PDB entry 8ZP4 | electron microscopy, 3.33 A resolution | chains A and D of the 7 polymer chains in the assembly

[Chain A]
Protein: Origin recognition complex subunit 1
From: Saccharomyces cerevisiae S288C
UniProt: P54784 (ORC1_YEAST); residues 1-914 here = UniProt positions 1-914
Sequence (914 residues; row label = number of the first residue in the row):
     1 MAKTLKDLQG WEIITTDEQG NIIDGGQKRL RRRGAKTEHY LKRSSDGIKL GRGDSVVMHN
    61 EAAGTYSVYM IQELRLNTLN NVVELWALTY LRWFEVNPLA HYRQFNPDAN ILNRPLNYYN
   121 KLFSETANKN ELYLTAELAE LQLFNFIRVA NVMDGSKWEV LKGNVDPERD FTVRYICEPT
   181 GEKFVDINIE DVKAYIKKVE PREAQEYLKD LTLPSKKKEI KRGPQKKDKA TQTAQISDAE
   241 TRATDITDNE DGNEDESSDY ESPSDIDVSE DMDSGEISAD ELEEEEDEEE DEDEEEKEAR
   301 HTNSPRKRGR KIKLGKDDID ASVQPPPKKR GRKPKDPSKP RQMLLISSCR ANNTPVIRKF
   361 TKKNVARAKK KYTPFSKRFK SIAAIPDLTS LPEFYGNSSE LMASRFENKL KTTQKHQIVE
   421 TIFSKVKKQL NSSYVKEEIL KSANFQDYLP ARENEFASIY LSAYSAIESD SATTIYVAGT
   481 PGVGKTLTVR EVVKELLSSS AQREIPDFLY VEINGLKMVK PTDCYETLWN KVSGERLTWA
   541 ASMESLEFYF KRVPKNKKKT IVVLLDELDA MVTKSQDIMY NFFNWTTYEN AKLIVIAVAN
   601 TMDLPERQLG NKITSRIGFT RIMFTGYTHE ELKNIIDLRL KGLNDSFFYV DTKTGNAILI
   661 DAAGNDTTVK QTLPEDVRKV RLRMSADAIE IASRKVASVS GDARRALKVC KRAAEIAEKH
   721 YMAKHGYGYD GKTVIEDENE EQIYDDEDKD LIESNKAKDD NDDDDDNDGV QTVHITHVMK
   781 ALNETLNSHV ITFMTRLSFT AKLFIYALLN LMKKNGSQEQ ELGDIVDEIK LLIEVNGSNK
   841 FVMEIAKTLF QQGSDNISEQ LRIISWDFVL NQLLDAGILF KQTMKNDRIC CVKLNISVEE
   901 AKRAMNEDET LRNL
Not modelled in the structure: 1-354, 435-447, 661-675, 731-768
Residues lining bound ligands: ATP-gamma-S (AGS; phosphothiophosphoric acid-adenylate ester): S432, L449, P450, A451, R452, P481, G482, V483, G484, K485, T486, L487, E567, N600, Y627, I635, R639, A703, R704
UniProt features mapped onto this chain:
  - binding site (ATP): V435, G479 to L487, E567, N600, R704, G726 to T733
  - binding site (Mg(2+)): D566, E567
  - modified residue: S237 (Phosphoserine)

[Chain D]
Protein: Origin recognition complex subunit 4
From: Saccharomyces cerevisiae S288C
UniProt: P54791 (ORC4_YEAST); numbering as in UniProt (aligned over 1-529)
Sequence (529 residues; numbered 1 to 529; the number before each row is that of its first residue):
     1 MTISEARLSP QVNLLPIKRH SNEEVEETAA ILKKRTIDNE KCKDSDPGFG SLQRRLLQQL
    61 YGTLPTDEKI IFTYLQDCQQ EIDRIIKQSI IQKESHSVIL VGPRQSYKTY LLDYELSLLQ
   121 QSYKEQFITI RLNGFIHSEQ TAINGIATQL EQQLQKIHGS EEKIDDTSLE TISSGSLTEV
   181 FEKILLLLDS TTKTRNEDSG EVDRESITKI TVVFIFDEID TFAGPVRQTL LYNLFDMVEH
   241 SRVPVCIFGC TTKLNILEYL EKRVKSRFSQ RVIYMPQIQN LDDMVDAVRN LLTVRSEISP
   301 WVSQWNETLE KELSDPRSNL NRHIRMNFET FRSLPTLKNS IIPLVATSKN FGSLCTAIKS
   361 CSFLDIYNKN QLSNNLTGRL QSLSDLELAI LISAARVALR AKDGSFNFNL AYAEYEKMIK
   421 AINSRIPTVA PTTNVGTGQS TFSIDNTIKL WLKKDVKNVW ENLVQLDFFT EKSAVGLRDN
   481 ATAAFYASNY QFQGTMIPFD LRSYQMQIIL QELRRIIPKS NMYYSWTQL
Not modelled in the structure: 1-45, 159-170, 191-205, 427-445
Bound ions: Mg2+ site 1: T109 (together with ATP-gamma-S) (shared with 1 residue of chain E); Mg2+ site 2: R267 (together with ATP-gamma-S)
Residues lining bound ligands:
  - ATP-gamma-S (AGS; phosphothiophosphoric acid-adenylate ester), molecule 1: Y61, G62, K69, P103, R104, Q105, S106, Y107, K108, T109, Y110, D113, E218, P335, K338
  - ATP-gamma-S (AGS), molecule 2: H240, R263, R267
UniProt features mapped onto this chain:
  - modified residue: S9 (Phosphoserine)

[How chain A and chain D interact]
Residue-residue contacts (140):
  A366(A) with G175(D); S176(D)
  A368(A) with S176(D); E179(D)
  M402(A) with L186(D), hydrophobic
  A403(A) with L186(D), hydrophobic
  F406(A) with L186(D), hydrophobic; L187(D), hydrophobic
  E407(A) with R242(D), salt bridge
  K409(A) with L154(D); H158(D), hydrogen bond (backbone-side chain); L187(D)
  L410(A) with L154(D), hydrophobic; K209(D); I210(D), hydrogen bond (backbone-backbone); V243(D), hydrophobic
  T412(A) with E125(D); I207(D); T208(D), hydrogen bond (backbone-backbone); I210(D)
  T413(A) with I207(D)
  Q414(A) with E125(D); T208(D), hydrogen bond (backbone-side chain)
  K415(A) with T208(D)
  I418(A) with I91(D); Q92(D)
  V419(A) with Q92(D)
  S424(A) with Q92(D)
  K427(A) with Q88(D), hydrogen bond
  S432(A) with E239(D), hydrogen bond; H240(D)
  S433(A) with E239(D); H240(D)
  P481(A) with K262(D)
  N514(A) with Y232(D)
  L516(A) with R227(D); T229(D), hydrogen bond (backbone-side chain); Y232(D), hydrophobic; N233(D); R263(D)
  K517(A) with F181(D); L185(D); D189(D), salt bridge; N233(D); D236(D), salt bridge
  M518(A) with R227(D)
  V519(A) with L177(D), hydrophobic; F181(D), hydrophobic
  D523(A) with T178(D), hydrogen bond
  R536(A) with E179(D), salt bridge
  E567(A) with R263(D), salt bridge
  D569(A) with R263(D), salt bridge
  A570(A) with R227(D)
  N600(A) with R263(D), hydrogen bond
  R704(A) with S266(D), hydrogen bond; R267(D)
  R705(A) with K265(D)
  K708(A) with E239(D); K265(D); S266(D), hydrogen bond (side chain-backbone); F268(D), hydrogen bond (side chain-backbone); S269(D); Q270(D)
  K711(A) with E94(D)
  R712(A) with R271(D)
  E715(A) with R84(D), salt bridge; Q88(D), hydrogen bond; R271(D), salt bridge
  E718(A) with R84(D), salt bridge; Q88(D)
  K719(A) with E81(D), salt bridge; R84(D)
  Y729(A) with R84(D), hydrogen bond; K87(D); I91(D), hydrophobic; Q92(D)
  D730(A) with Y123(D), hydrogen bond
  H789(A) with Y274(D)
  F793(A) with Q277(D)
  R796(A) with Q277(D); Q279(D); R332(D), hydrogen bond (backbone-side chain)
  L797(A) with R332(D), hydrogen bond (backbone-side chain)
  S798(A) with E329(D); T330(D); R332(D)
  F799(A) with E329(D), hydrogen bond (backbone-backbone)
  T800(A) with E329(D); T330(D)
  D827(A) with E512(D)
  K830(A) with R515(D)
  F841(A) with E329(D)
  I845(A) with E329(D)
  T848(A) with M326(D); T330(D)
  Q852(A) with M326(D); N368(D), hydrogen bond; L372(D)
  G853(A) with M326(D)
  S854(A) with D365(D)
  I857(A) with K369(D)
  S858(A) with T377(D), hydrogen bond; Q381(D), hydrogen bond
  E859(A) with T377(D); I516(D)
  Q860(A) with L372(D); N375(D), hydrogen bond; T377(D)
  L861(A) with L376(D), hydrophobic; T377(D); E512(D); I516(D), hydrophobic
  I864(A) with L372(D), hydrophobic
  S865(A) with T330(D), hydrogen bond (side chain-backbone); F331(D)
  F868(A) with F331(D), hydrophobic; S333(D)
  D875(A) with R104(D), salt bridge; T252(D); K253(D)
  A876(A) with K253(D); L254(D), hydrogen bond (backbone-backbone)
  G877(A) with K253(D)
  T883(A) with V475(D); L477(D), hydrogen bond (side chain-backbone)
  M884(A) with A474(D); G476(D)
  K885(A) with D467(D), salt bridge; A474(D), hydrogen bond (backbone-backbone); V475(D); G476(D)
  N886(A) with T470(D), hydrogen bond; M506(D), hydrogen bond (side chain-backbone); Q507(D), hydrogen bond
  D887(A) with Q507(D)
  R888(A) with M506(D); Q507(D), hydrogen bond (side chain-backbone); I509(D); E512(D), salt bridge
  I889(A) with Q505(D)
Interface residues without a listed pair, chain A (87 interface residues in all): R405, K411, K428, G482, G515, M722, T785, V790, T792, L849, N856, R862, Q872, L874
Interface residues without a listed pair, chain D (96 interface residues in all): S95, P103, Q126, I128, T171, I172, E182, K183, V212, N255, E261, I278, R322, R325, F328, T336, S473, D479, I508

[Summary]
The interface between chain A and chain D involves 87 residues on one side and 96 on the other, with 30
hydrogen bonds and 13 salt bridges. Among the polar pairs are E407(A)-R242(D), K517(A)-D189(D) and
K517(A)-D236(D).
Here chain A is Origin recognition complex subunit 1 and chain D is Origin recognition complex subunit 4, both
from Saccharomyces cerevisiae S288C. Entry 8ZP4 (Cryo-EM structure of origin recognition complex (Orc1 to 5)
with ARS1 DNA bound) was determined by electron microscopy together with 8ZP5 and 8ZPK from the same study.
